Entry 8ACI (X-ray diffraction, 1.85 A resolution); this record covers chains A and L of the 4 polymer chains in the assembly.

[Chain A]
Protein: Complement C2b fragment
From: Homo sapiens
Reference sequence: P06681 (CO2_HUMAN); numbering as in UniProt (aligned over 21-217)
Sequence (197 residues; each row starts with the number of its first residue):
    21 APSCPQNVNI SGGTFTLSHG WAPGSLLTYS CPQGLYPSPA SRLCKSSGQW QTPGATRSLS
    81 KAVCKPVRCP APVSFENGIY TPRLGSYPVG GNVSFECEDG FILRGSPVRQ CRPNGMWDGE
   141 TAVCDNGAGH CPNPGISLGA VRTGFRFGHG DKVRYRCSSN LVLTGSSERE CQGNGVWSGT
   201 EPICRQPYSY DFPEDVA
Disordered / not traced: 21-50, 62-82, 210-217
Cystine bridges: Cys51-Cys84, Cys89-Cys131, Cys117-Cys144, Cys151-Cys191, Cys177-Cys204
Glycans and other covalent adducts: glycan linked to Asn112
Metal / ion sites: Ca2+: Arg103 (shared with 2 residues of chain H; Tyr100(L) of chain L)
Curated features (UniProtKB/Swiss-Prot):
  - glycosylation (N-linked (GlcNAc...) asparagine): Asn29, Asn112

[Chain L]
Protein: ARGX-117 Fab light chain
From: Homo sapiens
Notes: antibody fragment or engineered binder
Sequence (218 residues; row label = number of the first residue in the row):
     1 DNVLTQSPDS LAVSLGERAT ISCRASKSVR TSGYNYMHWY QQKPGQPPKL LIYLASNLKS
    61 GVPDRFSGSG SGTDFTLTIS SLQAEDAATY YCQHSRELPY TFGQGTKLEI KRTVAAPSVF
   121 IFPPSDEQLK SGTASVVCLL NNFYPREAKV QWKVDNALQS GNSQESVTEQ DSKDSTYSLS
   181 STLTLSKADY EKHKVYACEV THQGLSSPVT KSFNRGEC
Cystine bridges: Cys23-Cys92, Cys138-Cys198
Metal / ion sites: Ca2+: Tyr100 (shared with Arg103(A) of chain A; 2 residues of chain H)

[How chain A and chain L interact]
Contacting residue pairs - 8 pairs, chain A then chain L:
  Thr101(A) with Thr31(L); Tyr36(L); Arg96(L), hydrogen bond (side chain-backbone)
  Pro102(A) with Tyr36(L)
  Arg103(A) with Leu98(L); Tyr100(L), hydrogen bond (backbone-side chain)
  Ser114(A) with Ser32(L), hydrogen bond
  Glu116(A) with Arg96(L), salt bridge
Other interface residues (no listed pair), chain A (6 interface residues in all): Ile99
Other interface residues (no listed pair), chain L (8 interface residues in all): Ser95, Glu97

[In short]
6 residues of chain A and 8 residues of chain L are in contact, with 3 hydrogen bonds and 1 salt bridge. Among
the polar pairs are Glu116(A)-Arg96(L), Thr101(A)-Arg96(L) and Arg103(A)-Tyr100(L). Arg103(A) and Tyr100(L)
form the Ca2+ site.
Chain A is Complement C2b fragment and chain L is ARGX-117 Fab light chain, both from Homo sapiens; the
structure, Structure of ARG-117 Fab in complex with a fragment of complement C2, neutral pH, was determined by
X-ray diffraction.
